Entry 8WEC (X-ray diffraction, 3.10 A resolution); this record covers chains A and B of the 3 polymer chains in the assembly.

# Chain A
Molecule: MDIS1-interacting receptor like kinase 2
From: Arabidopsis thaliana
Notes: EC 2.7.11.1
UniProtKB: Q8VZG8 (MIK2_ARATH); residues 1-683 here = UniProt positions 1-683
Chain sequence (683 residues; each row starts with the number of its first residue):
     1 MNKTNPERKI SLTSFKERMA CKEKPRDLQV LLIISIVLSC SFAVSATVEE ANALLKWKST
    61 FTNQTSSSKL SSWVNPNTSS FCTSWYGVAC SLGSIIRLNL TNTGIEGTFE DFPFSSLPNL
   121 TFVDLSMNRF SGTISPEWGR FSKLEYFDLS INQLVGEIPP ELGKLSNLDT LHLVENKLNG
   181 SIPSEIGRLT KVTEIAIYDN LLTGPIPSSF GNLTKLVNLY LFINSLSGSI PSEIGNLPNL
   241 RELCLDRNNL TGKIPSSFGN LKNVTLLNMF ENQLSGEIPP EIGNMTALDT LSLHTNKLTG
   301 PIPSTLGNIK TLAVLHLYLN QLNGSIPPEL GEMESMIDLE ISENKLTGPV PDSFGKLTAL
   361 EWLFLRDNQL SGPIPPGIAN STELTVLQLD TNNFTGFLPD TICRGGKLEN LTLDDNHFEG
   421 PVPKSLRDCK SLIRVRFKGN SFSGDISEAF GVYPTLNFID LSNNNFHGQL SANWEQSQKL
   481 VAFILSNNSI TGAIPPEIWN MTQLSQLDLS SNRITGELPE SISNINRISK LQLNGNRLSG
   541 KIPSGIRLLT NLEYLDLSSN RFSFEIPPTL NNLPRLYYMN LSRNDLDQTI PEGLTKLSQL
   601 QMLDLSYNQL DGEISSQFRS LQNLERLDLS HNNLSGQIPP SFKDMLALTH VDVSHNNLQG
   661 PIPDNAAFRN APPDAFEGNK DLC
Disordered / not traced: 1-46
Sequence notes: engineered mutation Glu137 (Leu in Q8VZG8), Lys164 (Asp in Q8VZG8), Phe564 (Ser in Q8VZG8)
Curated features (UniProtKB/Swiss-Prot):
  - glycosylation (N-linked (GlcNAc...) asparagine): Asn63, Asn77, Asn99, Asn119, Asn179, Asn212, Asn249, Asn263, Asn284, Asn323, Asn380, Asn393, Asn410, Asn487, Asn500, Asn580, Asn633
Disulfide bonds: Cys82-Cys90, Cys403-Cys429
Covalently attached groups: N-acetylglucosamine (NAG) linked to Asn99, Asn119, Asn179, Asn263, Asn284, Asn380, Asn410, Asn487, Asn500, Asn580

# Chain B
Molecule: BRASSINOSTEROID INSENSITIVE 1-associated receptor kinase 1
From: Arabidopsis thaliana
Notes: EC 2.7.10.1, 2.7.11.1
UniProtKB: Q94F62 (BAK1_ARATH); numbering as in UniProt (aligned over 1-220)
Chain sequence (230 residues; numbered 1 to 230; the number before each row is that of its first residue):
     1 MERRLMIPCF FWLILVLDLV LRVSGNAEGD ALSALKNSLA DPNKVLQSWD ATLVTPCTWF
    61 HVTCNSDNSV TRVDLGNANL SGQLVMQLGQ LPNLQYLELY SNNITGTIPE QLGNLTELVS
   121 LDLYLNNLSG PIPSTLGRLK KLRFLRLNNN SLSGEIPRSL TAVLTLQVLD LSNNPLTGDI
   181 PVNGSFSLFT PISFANTKLT PLPASPPPPI SPTPPSPAGS HHHHHHHHHH
Disordered / not traced: 1-25, 201-230
Sequence notes: expression tag (221-230)
Disulfide bonds: Cys57-Cys64

# Chain A / chain B interface
Pairs across the interface (22; chain A residue first):
  Arg366(A) - Val54(B)
  Arg434(A) - Thr58(B)
  Arg436(A) - Thr58(B)
  Val481(A) - Phe60(B)
  Ser505(A) - Phe60(B)
  Gln506(A) - Phe60(B)
  Glu553(A) - His61(B)  salt bridge
  Glu553(A) - Asp74(B)
  Pro574(A) - Tyr100(B)
  Arg575(A) - Gly76(B)  hydrogen bond (side chain-backbone)
  Arg575(A) - Asn77(B)  hydrogen bond (side chain-backbone)
  Tyr577(A) - Thr63(B)
  Tyr577(A) - Arg72(B)
  Tyr577(A) - Asp74(B)
  Gln599(A) - Tyr100(B)  hydrogen bond
  Gln601(A) - Arg72(B)  hydrogen bond
  Gln601(A) - Tyr96(B)  hydrogen bond
  Glu625(A) - Tyr96(B)  hydrogen bond
  Glu625(A) - Phe144(B)
  Leu646(A) - Gln167(B)  hydrogen bond (backbone-side chain)
  Ala647(A) - Phe144(B)  hydrophobic
  Thr649(A) - Arg143(B)
Other interface residues (no listed pair), chain A (19 interface residues in all): Phe458, Ala482, Asn623
Other interface residues (no listed pair), chain B (18 interface residues in all): Leu53, Tyr124, Arg146, Val168

# In short
Chain A and chain B form an interface of 19 and 18 residues respectively, with 7 hydrogen bonds and 1 salt
bridge. Polar pairs include Glu553(A)-His61(B), Arg575(A)-Gly76(B) and Arg575(A)-Asn77(B). Covalently linked
N-acetylglucosamine: at Asn99(A), Asn119(A), Asn179(A), Asn263(A), Asn284(A) and Asn380(A) and 4 more.
Here chain A is MDIS1-interacting receptor like kinase 2 and chain B is BRASSINOSTEROID INSENSITIVE
1-associated receptor kinase 1, both from Arabidopsis thaliana. Entry 8WEC (Crystal structure of Arabidopsis
thaliana MIK2 ectodomain in complex with BAK1 ectodomain and SCOOP12) was determined by X-ray diffraction,
deposited together with 8WED, 8WEE and 8WEF.
